Entry 9FNN (electron microscopy, 2.85 A resolution); this record covers chains A and Q of the 15 polymer chains in the assembly.

== Chain A ==
Protein: Cellulose synthase catalytic subunit [UDP-forming]
Source organism: Escherichia coli
Notes: EC 2.4.1.12; engineered mutation(s): HA-FLAG-tagged at C-terminue
Sequence (908 residues; each row starts with the number of its first residue):
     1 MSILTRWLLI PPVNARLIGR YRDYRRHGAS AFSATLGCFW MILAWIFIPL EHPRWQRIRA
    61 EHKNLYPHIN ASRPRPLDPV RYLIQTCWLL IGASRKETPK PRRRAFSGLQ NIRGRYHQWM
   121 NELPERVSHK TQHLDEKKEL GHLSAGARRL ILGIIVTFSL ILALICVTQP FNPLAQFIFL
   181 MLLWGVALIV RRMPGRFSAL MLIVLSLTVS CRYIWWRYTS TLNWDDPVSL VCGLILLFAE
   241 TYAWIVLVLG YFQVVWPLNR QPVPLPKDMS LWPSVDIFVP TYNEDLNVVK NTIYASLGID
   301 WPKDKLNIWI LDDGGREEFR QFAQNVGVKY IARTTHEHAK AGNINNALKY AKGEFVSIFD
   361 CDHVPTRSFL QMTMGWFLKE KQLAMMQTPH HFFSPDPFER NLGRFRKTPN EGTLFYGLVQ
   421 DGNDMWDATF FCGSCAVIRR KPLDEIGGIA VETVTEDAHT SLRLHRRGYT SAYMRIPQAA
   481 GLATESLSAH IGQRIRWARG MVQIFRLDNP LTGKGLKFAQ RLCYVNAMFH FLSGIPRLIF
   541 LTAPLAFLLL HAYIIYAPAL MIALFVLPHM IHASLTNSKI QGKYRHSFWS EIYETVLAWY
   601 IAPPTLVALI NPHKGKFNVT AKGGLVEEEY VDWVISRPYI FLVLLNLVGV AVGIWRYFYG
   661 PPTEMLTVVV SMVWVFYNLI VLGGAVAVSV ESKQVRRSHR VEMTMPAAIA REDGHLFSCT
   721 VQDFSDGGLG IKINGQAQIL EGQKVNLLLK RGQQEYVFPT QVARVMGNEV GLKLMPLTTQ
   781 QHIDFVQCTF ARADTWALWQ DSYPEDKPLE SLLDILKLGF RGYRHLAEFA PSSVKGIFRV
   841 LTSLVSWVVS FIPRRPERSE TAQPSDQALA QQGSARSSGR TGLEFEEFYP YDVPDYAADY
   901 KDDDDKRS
Disordered / not traced: 95-141, 612-624, 854-908
Residues lining bound ligands:
  - c-di-GMP (C2E; 9,9'-[(2R,3R,3aS,5S,7aR,9R,10R,10aS,12S,14aR)-3,5,10,12-tetrahydroxy-5,12-dioxidooctahydro-2H,7H-difuro[3,2-d:3',2'-j][1,3,7,9,2,8]tetraoxadiphosphacyclododecine-2,9-diyl]bis(2-amino-1,9-dihydro-6H-purin-6-one)), molecule 1: K693, Q694, V695, R696, R700, R764, M766
  - c-di-GMP (C2E), molecule 2: V695, R696, R697, S698, R700, D723, F724, S725, G727, G728, L729, G730, A763, R764, G771, L772, K773
Reported in the primary citation:
  - binding site for c-di-GMP: R696

== Chain Q ==
Protein: Cell division protein
Source organism: Escherichia coli
UniProtKB: A0A0B1KWQ0 (A0A0B1KWQ0_ECOLX); numbering as in UniProt (aligned over 1-250)
Sequence (250 residues; each row starts with the number of its first residue):
     1 MAVLGLQGVR GGVGTTTITA ALAWSLQMLG ENVLVVDACP DNLLRLSFNV DFTHRQGWAR
    61 AMLDGQDWRD AGLRYTSQLD LLPFGQLSIE EQENPQHWQT RLSDICSGLQ QLKASGRYQW
   121 ILIDLPRDAS QITHQLLSLC DHSLAIVNVD ANCHIRLHQQ ALPDGAHILI NNFRIGSQVQ
   181 DDIYQLWLQS QRRLLPMLIH RDEAMAECLA AKQPVGEYRS DALAAEEILT LANWCLLNYS
   241 GLKTPVGSKS
Disordered / not traced: 1, 242-250
Bound ions: Mg2+: T16 (together with ATP)
Residues lining bound ligands:
  - ATP (adenosine-5'-triphosphate), molecule 1: R10, D150, A151, N152, R156
  - ATP, molecule 2: G11, G12, V13, G14, T15, T16, T17, C39, D41, L43, N171, N172, I199, H200, R201, D202, M205, A206, L209

== Interface between chain A and chain Q ==
Pairs across the interface (27; chain A residue first):
  A708(A) - L223(Q)  hydrophobic
  A710(A) - I175(Q)  hydrophobic
  D713(A) - E203(Q)
  G714(A) - D202(Q)
  G714(A) - E203(Q)  hydrogen bond (backbone-backbone)
  H715(A) - D202(Q)
  H715(A) - E203(Q)
  H715(A) - E207(Q)  salt bridge
  L716(A) - H200(Q)
  L716(A) - R201(Q)
  L716(A) - D202(Q)  hydrogen bond (backbone-side chain)
  L716(A) - A222(Q)
  L716(A) - L223(Q)  hydrogen bond (backbone-backbone)
  F717(A) - R219(Q)
  F717(A) - D221(Q)
  S718(A) - L223(Q)
  S718(A) - E226(Q)  hydrogen bond
  A737(A) - D221(Q)
  Q738(A) - R219(Q)  hydrogen bond
  L748(A) - I175(Q)  hydrophobic
  Q753(A) - Y184(Q)
  Q753(A) - L188(Q)
  Q753(A) - P196(Q)
  Q754(A) - Q185(Q)  hydrogen bond
  E755(A) - F173(Q)
  E755(A) - H200(Q)  salt bridge
  V757(A) - I175(Q)  hydrophobic
Other interface residues (no listed pair), chain A (16 interface residues in all): N746
Other interface residues (no listed pair), chain Q (18 interface residues in all): G176, A204

== Overview ==
Chain A and chain Q form an interface of 16 and 18 residues respectively; the contacts include 6 hydrogen
bonds and 2 salt bridges. Among the polar pairs are H715(A)-E207(Q), E755(A)-H200(Q) and L716(A)-D202(Q).
Bound to chain A: c-di-GMP. Ligands of chain Q: ATP. From the paper: a binding site for c-di-GMP at R696(A).
Chain A is Cellulose synthase catalytic subunit [UDP-forming] and chain Q is Cell division protein, both from
Escherichia coli; the structure, Cryo-EM structure of the c-di-GMP-saturated 'crown'less Bcs macrocomplex for
cellulose secretion in E. coli, was determined by electron microscopy, deposited together with 9FMV, 9FMZ,
9FO7, 9FP0 and 9FP2.
